Entry 8CP2 (X-ray diffraction, 2.10 A resolution); this record covers chain A.

== Chain A ==
Molecule: FAD-binding protein
Source organism: Streptomyces sp. V2
UniProtKB: A0A2V1NMV1 (A0A2V1NMV1_9ACTN); numbering as in UniProt (aligned over 1-601)
Sequence (601 residues; each row starts with the number of its first residue):
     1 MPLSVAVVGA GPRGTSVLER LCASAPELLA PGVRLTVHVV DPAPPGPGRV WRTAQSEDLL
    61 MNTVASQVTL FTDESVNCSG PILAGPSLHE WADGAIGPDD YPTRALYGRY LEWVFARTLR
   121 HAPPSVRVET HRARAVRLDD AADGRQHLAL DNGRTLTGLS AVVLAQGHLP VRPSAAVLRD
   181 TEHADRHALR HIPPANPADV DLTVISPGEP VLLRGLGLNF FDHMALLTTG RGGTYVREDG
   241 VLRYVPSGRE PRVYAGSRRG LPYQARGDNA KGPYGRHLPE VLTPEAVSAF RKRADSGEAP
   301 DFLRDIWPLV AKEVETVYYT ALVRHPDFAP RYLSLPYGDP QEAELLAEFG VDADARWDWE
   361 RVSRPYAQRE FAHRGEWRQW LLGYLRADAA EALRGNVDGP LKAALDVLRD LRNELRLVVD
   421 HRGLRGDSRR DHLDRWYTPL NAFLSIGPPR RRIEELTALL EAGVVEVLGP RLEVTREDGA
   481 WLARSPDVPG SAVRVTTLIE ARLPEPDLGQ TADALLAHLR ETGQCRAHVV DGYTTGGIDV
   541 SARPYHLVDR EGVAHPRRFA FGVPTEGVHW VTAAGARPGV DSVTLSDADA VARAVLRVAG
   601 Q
Not modelled in the structure: 1
Small-molecule neighbours:
  - 3-nitropropanoic acid (3NP): Tyr-318, Asp-354, Ala-355, Arg-356, Trp-357, Asp-358, Arg-361, Val-362, Leu-401
  - aspartic acid (ASP), molecule 1: Ser-79, Arg-593, Arg-597
  - aspartic acid (ASP), molecule 2: Arg-412, Asn-413, Arg-416, Ala-574, Gly-575, Ala-576, Arg-577, Val-580, Ser-582, Val-583, Thr-584
  - FAD (flavin-adenine dinucleotide): Val-8, Gly-9, Ala-10, Gly-11, Pro-12, Arg-13, Gly-14, Val-40, Asp-41, Pro-42, Gly-48, Arg-49, Val-50, Trp-51, Met-61, Asn-62, Thr-63, Arg-104, Ala-133, Arg-134, Ala-135, Ala-165, Gln-166, Gly-167, His-168, Leu-169, Asn-196, Leu-503, Asp-513, Leu-515, Val-563, Thr-572, Ala-573, Ala-574, Gly-575
  - NADP (NAP; NADP nicotinamide-adenine-dinucleotide phosphate): Leu-60, Met-61, Asn-62, Arg-104, Arg-214, Gly-215, Leu-216, Gly-217, Leu-218, Asn-219, Asp-222, Ser-257, Arg-258, Arg-259, Tyr-263, Ala-442, Ile-446, Ala-501, Arg-502, Leu-503, Ala-573
What the authors report for this chain:
  - binding site for aspartic acid: Asn-413, Arg-416, Arg-577, Arg-593, Arg-597
  - binding site for flavin-adenine dinucleotide: Asn-62
  - conformationally variable residues (side-chain flip): Asn-62
  - mutagenesis - N413E: abolished catalytic activity on aspartic acid
  - mutagenesis - N413E, V571F: unchanged catalytic activity on NADP
  - mutagenesis - V571F: decreased catalytic activity on aspartic acid

== Summary ==
Bound to chain A: flavin-adenine dinucleotide, NADP, aspartic acid and 3-nitropropanoic acid. The paper
reports a binding site for aspartic acid at Asn-413, Arg-416 and Arg-577 among others; N413E abolishes
catalytic activity on aspartic acid.
Chain A is FAD-binding protein (Streptomyces sp. V2); the structure, Structure of Aspartate-N-hydroxylase
(FzmM)from Streptomyces sp. V2: complex with NADPH and L-aspartate, was determined by X-ray diffraction (same
publication as 8CP5).
